PDB entry 8ZJC | electron microscopy, 2.50 A resolution | chains O and S of the 20 polymer chains in the assembly

== Chain O ==
Protein: Cytochrome c1, heme protein, mitochondrial
Source organism: Saccharomyces cerevisiae
Notes: EC 7.1.1.8
UniProtKB: A0A5B9RH60 (A0A5B9RH60_YEASX); residues 62-309 here = UniProt positions 62-309
Chain sequence (248 residues; each row starts with the number of its first residue):
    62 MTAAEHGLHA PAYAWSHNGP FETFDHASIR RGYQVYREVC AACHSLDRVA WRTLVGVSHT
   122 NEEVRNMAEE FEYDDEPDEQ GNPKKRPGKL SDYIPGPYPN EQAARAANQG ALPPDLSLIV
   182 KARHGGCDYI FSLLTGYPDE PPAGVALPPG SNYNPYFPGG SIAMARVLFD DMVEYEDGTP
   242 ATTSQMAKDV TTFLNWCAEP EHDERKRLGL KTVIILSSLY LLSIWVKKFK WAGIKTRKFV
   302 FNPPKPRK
Metal / ion sites: heme Fe near His105 (its only coordinating residue here)
Residues lining bound ligands:
  - phosphatidic acid (6PH; (1R)-2-(phosphonooxy)-1-[(tridecanoyloxy)methyl]ethyl pentadecanoate): Leu269, Lys272, Thr273, Ile276, Leu277, Leu280
  - cardiolipin (CN3; (2R,5S,11R,14R)-5,8,11-trihydroxy-2-(nonanoyloxy)-5,11-dioxido-16-oxo-14-[(propanoyloxy)methyl]-4,6,10,12,15-pentaoxa-5,11-diphosphanonadec-1-yl undecanoate): Tyr281, Ile285, Lys288, Lys289
  - heme (HEM): Val100, Cys101, Cys104, His105, Asn169, Ala172, Leu173, Pro174, Pro175, Leu177, Ile180, Arg184, Tyr190, Ile191, Leu194, Leu195, Phe218, Ile223, Ala224, Met225, Val228, Leu229

== Chain S ==
Protein: Cytochrome b-c1 complex subunit 8
Source organism: Saccharomyces cerevisiae
UniProtKB: A0A6A5PU80 (A0A6A5PU80_YEASX); residue numbers follow UniProt; this construct covers 2-94
Chain sequence (93 residues; numbered 2 to 94; the number before each row is that of its first residue):
     2 GPPSGKTYMG WWGHMGGPKQ KGITSYAVSP YAQKPLQGIF HNAVFNSFRR FKSQFLYVLI
    62 PAGIYWYWWK NGNEYNEFLY SKAGREELER VNV

== Interface between chain O and chain S ==
Contacting residue pairs (24):
  Met62(O) with Tyr81(S)
  Thr63(O) with Tyr81(S)
  Trp286(O) with Leu37(S)
  Lys289(O) with Ile40(S)
  Phe290(O) with Pro31(S)
  Ala293(O) with Gln34(S), hydrogen bond (backbone-side chain)
  Gly294(O) with Val29(S)
  Thr297(O) with Gln34(S), hydrogen bond
  Arg298(O) with Ser26(S); Tyr27(S)
  Lys299(O) with Ser26(S), hydrogen bond (backbone-side chain); Tyr27(S), hydrogen bond (backbone-backbone)
  Phe300(O) with Ile24(S), hydrophobic; Thr25(S); Ser26(S)
  Val301(O) with Gly23(S); Ile24(S); Thr25(S), hydrogen bond (backbone-backbone); Tyr27(S), hydrophobic
  Phe302(O) with Lys22(S); Gly23(S); Ile24(S), hydrophobic
  Asn303(O) with Gly23(S), hydrogen bond (backbone-backbone)
  Pro305(O) with Lys22(S)
Also at the interface, not in a pair above, chain O (16 interface residues in all): Lys309
Also at the interface, not in a pair above, chain S (14 interface residues in all): Ala28, Tyr32

== Summary ==
16 residues of chain O face 14 of chain S across their interface; the contacts include 6 hydrogen bonds. Among
the polar pairs are Ala293(O)-Gln34(S), Thr297(O)-Gln34(S) and Lys299(O)-Ser26(S). Bound to chain O:
cardiolipin, heme and phosphatidic acid.
Here chain O is Cytochrome c1, heme protein, mitochondrial and chain S is Cytochrome b-c1 complex subunit 8,
both from Saccharomyces cerevisiae. Entry 8ZJC (Cryo-EM structure of Saccharomyces cerevisiae bc1 complex) was
determined by electron microscopy.
